8F92 - chains C and I of the 18 polymer chains in the assembly; structure by electron microscopy, 3.14 A resolution.

== Chain C ==
Protein: RM20A3 Fab heavy chain
Organism: Macaca mulatta
Notes: antibody fragment or engineered binder
Amino-acid sequence (125 residues; row label = number of the first residue in the row; a row labelled like 82A-82C holds insertion residues (82A, then the next letters in order)):
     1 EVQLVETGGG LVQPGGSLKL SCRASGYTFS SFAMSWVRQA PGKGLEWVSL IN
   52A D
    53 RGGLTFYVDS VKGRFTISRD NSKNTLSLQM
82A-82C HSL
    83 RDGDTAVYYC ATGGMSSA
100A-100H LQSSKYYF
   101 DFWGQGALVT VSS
Unresolved in the structure: 112-113
Disulfides: Cys-22/Cys-92

== Chain I ==
Protein: BG505_MD39_B11 gp41
Organism: Human immunodeficiency virus
Notes: engineered mutation(s): BG505_MD39_B11 SOSIP mutations
Amino-acid sequence (162 residues; numbered 512 to 673; the number before each row is that of its first residue):
   512 AVGIGAVSLG FLGAAGSTMG AASMTLTVQA RNLLSGIVQQ QSNLLRAPEP QQHLLKDTHW
   572 GIKQLQARVL AVEHYLRDQQ LLGIWGCSGK LICCTNVPWN SSWSNRNLSE IWDNMTWLQW
   632 DKEISNYTQI IYGLLEESQN QQEKNEQDLL ALDGTKHHHH HH
Unresolved in the structure: 512-519, 547-571, 665-673
Disulfides: Cys-598/Cys-604
Covalent attachments: N-acetylglucosamine (NAG) linked to Asn-611, Asn-618, Asn-637
Ligand contacts: N-acetylglucosamine (NAG; 2-acetamido-2-deoxy-beta-D-glucopyranose): Leu-520, Gly-524, Gly-527, Ser-528

== Interface between chain C and chain I ==
Contacting residue pairs (15):
  Arg-53(C) / Lys-655(I)
  Arg-53(C) / Asn-656(I)  hydrogen bond
  Arg-53(C) / Asp-659(I)  salt bridge
  Leu-56(C) / Asp-659(I)
  Leu-56(C) / Leu-660(I)  hydrophobic
  Phe-58(C) / Leu-660(I)  hydrophobic
  Phe-58(C) / Leu-663(I)  hydrophobic
  Ser-99(C) / Lys-655(I)
  Ser-99(C) / Asp-659(I)
  Ala-100(C) / Gln-658(I)
  Ala-100(C) / Ala-662(I)  hydrophobic
  Leu-100A(C) / Gln-658(I)
  Tyr-100F(C) / Ala-662(I)  hydrogen bond (side chain-backbone)
  Tyr-100F(C) / Leu-663(I)
  Tyr-100F(C) / Asp-664(I)  hydrogen bond (side chain-backbone)
Also at the interface, not in a pair above, chain C (9 interface residues in all): Asn-52, Met-97

== In short ==
9 residues of chain C face 8 of chain I across their interface, with 3 hydrogen bonds and 1 salt bridge. Polar
pairs include Arg-53(C)/Asp-659(I), Arg-53(C)/Asn-656(I) and Tyr-100F(C)/Ala-662(I). Ligands of chain I:
N-acetylglucosamine. N-acetylglucosamine is covalently linked to Asn-611(I), Asn-618(I) and Asn-637(I).
Chain C is RM20A3 Fab heavy chain (Macaca mulatta) and chain I is BG505_MD39_B11 gp41 (Human immunodeficiency
virus); the structure, HIV Env BG505_MD39_B11 SOSIP boosting trimer in complex with B11_d77.7 mouse Fab and
RM20A3 Fab, was determined by electron microscopy (same publication as 8F9G, 8F9M and 8VFV).
